Entry 7PRS (X-ray diffraction, 2.00 A resolution); this record covers chains FFF and GGG of the 5 polymer chains in the assembly.

== Chain FFF (and GGG) ==
Name: Heat-labile enterotoxin IIA, B chain
Source organism: Escherichia coli
Notes: chain GGG of this document is another copy of the same molecule, construct and numbering; everything in this record applies to it too
Reference sequence: H6W8F2 (H6W8F2_ECOLX); residues 1-98 here correspond to UniProt positions 24-121 (UniProt number = residue number + 23)
Chain sequence (104 residues; numbered 1 to 104; the number before each row is that of its first residue):
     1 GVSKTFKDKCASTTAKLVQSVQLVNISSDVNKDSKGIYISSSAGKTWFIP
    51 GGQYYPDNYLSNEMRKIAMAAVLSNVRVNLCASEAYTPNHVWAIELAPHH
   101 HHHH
Not modelled in the structure: 100-104
Sequence notes: expression tag (99-104)
Cystine bridges: Cys10-Cys81
What the authors report for this chain:
  - binding site for N-acetyl-alpha-neuraminic acid: Thr14, Asn31, Lys32, Tyr86, Trp92

== Interface between chain FFF and chain GGG ==
Contacting residue pairs (52; chain FFF residue first):
  Gly1(FFF) with Asn25(GGG), hydrogen bond (backbone-side chain)
  Ser3(FFF) with Asn25(GGG); Ser40(GGG)
  Thr5(FFF) with Thr46(GGG), hydrogen bond
  Phe6(FFF) with Ser27(GGG)
  Lys9(FFF) with Asp29(GGG); Ser34(GGG)
  Thr13(FFF) with Asn31(GGG)
  Tyr55(FFF) with Gly51(GGG); Gly52(GGG), hydrogen bond (side chain-backbone); Gln53(GGG)
  Pro56(FFF) with Lys35(GGG)
  Asp57(FFF) with Lys35(GGG), salt bridge
  Tyr59(FFF) with Ile37(GGG), hydrophobic; Gly51(GGG); Arg65(GGG)
  Leu60(FFF) with Ser28(GGG), hydrogen bond (backbone-side chain); Asp29(GGG); Val30(GGG), hydrophobic; Gly36(GGG); Ile37(GGG), hydrophobic
  Glu63(FFF) with Ser28(GGG); Ile37(GGG); Asn62(GGG); Arg65(GGG), salt bridge; Met69(GGG)
  Met64(FFF) with Ser28(GGG); Val30(GGG), hydrophobic
  Lys66(FFF) with Lys66(GGG)
  Ile67(FFF) with Ile26(GGG); Ser28(GGG); Met69(GGG), hydrophobic
  Ala70(FFF) with Leu73(GGG), hydrophobic
  Val76(FFF) with Leu73(GGG), hydrophobic
  Trp92(FFF) with Asp29(GGG); Val30(GGG), hydrogen bond (backbone-backbone); Asn31(GGG)
  Ala93(FFF) with Ser28(GGG); Asp29(GGG)
  Ile94(FFF) with Ser27(GGG); Ser28(GGG), hydrogen bond (backbone-backbone)
  Glu95(FFF) with Asn25(GGG); Ile26(GGG); Ser27(GGG)
  Leu96(FFF) with Val24(GGG); Asn25(GGG), hydrogen bond (backbone-side chain); Ile26(GGG), hydrogen bond (backbone-backbone); Val72(GGG), hydrophobic
  Ala97(FFF) with Asn25(GGG)
  Pro98(FFF) with Val24(GGG); Val72(GGG)
  His99(FFF) with Asn75(GGG), hydrogen bond
Other interface residues (no listed pair), chain FFF (29 interface residues in all): Ser61, Ser74, Asn79, Cys81
Other interface residues (no listed pair), chain GGG (25 interface residues in all): Tyr38

== In short ==
29 residues of chain FFF face 25 of chain GGG across their interface, with 9 hydrogen bonds and 2 salt
bridges. Among the polar pairs are Asp57(FFF)-Lys35(GGG), Glu63(FFF)-Arg65(GGG) and Gly1(FFF)-Asn25(GGG). The
paper reports a binding site for N-acetyl-alpha-neuraminic acid at Thr14(FFF), Asn31(FFF) and Lys32(FFF) among
others.
Both chains are Heat-labile enterotoxin IIA, B chain (Escherichia coli). Entry 7PRS (Crystal Structure of the
B subunit of heat labile enterotoxin LT-IIc from Escherichia coli in complex ...) was determined by X-ray
diffraction together with 7PRP from the same study.
